PDB entry 2YLH | X-ray diffraction, 1.70 A resolution | chain A

Chain A:
Name: Agglutinin-like protein
Source organism: Candida albicans
Notes: fragment: nt_als9-2 n-terminal domain, residues 18-328
Reference sequence: Q9C471 (Q9C471_CANAL); residues 1-311 here correspond to UniProt positions 18-328 (UniProt number = residue number + 17)
Sequence (312 residues; numbered 0 to 311; the number before each row is that of its first residue; numbering starts at 0):
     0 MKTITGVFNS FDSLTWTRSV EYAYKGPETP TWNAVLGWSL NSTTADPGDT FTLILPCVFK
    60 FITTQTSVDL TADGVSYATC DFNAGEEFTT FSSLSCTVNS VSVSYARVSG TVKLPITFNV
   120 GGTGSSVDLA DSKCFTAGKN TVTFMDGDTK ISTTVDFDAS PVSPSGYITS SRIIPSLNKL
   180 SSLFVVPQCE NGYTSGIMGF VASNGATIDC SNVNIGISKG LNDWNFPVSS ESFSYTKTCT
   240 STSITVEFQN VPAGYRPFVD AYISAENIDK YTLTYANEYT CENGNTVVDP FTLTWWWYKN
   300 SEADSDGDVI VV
Unresolved in the structure: 0
Construct notes: expression tag (0); engineered mutation Trp296 (Gly313 in Q9C471)
Disulfide bonds: Cys56-Cys133, Cys79-Cys95, Cys188-Cys280, Cys209-Cys238

In short:
Chain A is Agglutinin-like protein (Candida albicans); the structure, Structure of N-terminal domain of
Candida albicans Als9-2 G299W mutant, was determined by X-ray diffraction (same publication as 2Y7L, 2Y7M,
2Y7N and 2Y7O).
